Entry 8GVK (electron microscopy, 2.20 A resolution); this record covers chains C and D of the 4 polymer chains in the assembly.

[Chain C (and D)]
Molecule: Streptavidin
Notes: chain D of this document is another copy of the same molecule, construct and numbering; everything in this record applies to it too
UniProtKB: P22629 (SAV_STRAV); residues -23 to 159 here correspond to UniProt positions 1-183 (UniProt number = residue number + 24)
Chain sequence (183 residues; row label = number of the first residue in the row; numbers below 1 keep their minus sign (Met-23 is residue -23)):
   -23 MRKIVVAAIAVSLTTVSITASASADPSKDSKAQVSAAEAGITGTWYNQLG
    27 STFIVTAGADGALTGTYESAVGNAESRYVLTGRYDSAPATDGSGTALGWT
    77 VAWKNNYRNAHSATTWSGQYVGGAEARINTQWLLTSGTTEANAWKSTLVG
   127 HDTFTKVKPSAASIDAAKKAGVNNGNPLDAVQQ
Not modelled in the structure: -23 to 15, 135-159
Curated features (UniProtKB/Swiss-Prot):
  - motif: Arg59 to Asp61 (Cell attachment site)
  - binding site (biotin): Tyr43, Tyr54, Trp92, Trp108, Trp120

[How chain C and chain D interact]
Residue-residue contacts (6; chain C residue first):
  Gln107(C) with Val125(D); Gly126(D); His127(D)
  Gly126(C) with Gln107(D)
  His127(C) with Gln107(D); His127(D), hydrogen bond
Interface residues without a listed pair, chain C (4 interface residues in all): Val125

[In short]
Chain C and chain D each contribute 4 residues to their interface; the contacts include 1 hydrogen bond. Its
one hydrogen-bonded contact is His127(C)-His127(D). Curated annotation (UniProt) lists 5 biotin-binding
residues on chain C.
Both chains are Streptavidin. Entry 8GVK (Cryo-EM structure of streptavidin) was determined by electron
microscopy (same publication as 7YIM and 7XGY).
